PDB entry 6QMQ | X-ray diffraction, 2.50 A resolution | chains B and C of the 3 polymer chains in the assembly

# Chain B
Name: Nuclear transcription factor Y subunit beta
Organism: Homo sapiens
UniProt: P25208 (NFYB_HUMAN); numbering as in UniProt (aligned over 51-143)
Sequence (95 residues; row label = number of the first residue in the row):
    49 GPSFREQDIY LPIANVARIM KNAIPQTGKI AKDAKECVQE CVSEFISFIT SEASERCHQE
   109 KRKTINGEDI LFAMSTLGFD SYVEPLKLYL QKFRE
Not modelled in the structure: 49-56
Sequence notes: expression tag (49-50)
Bound ions: Na+: Glu-108 (shared with 1 residue of chain A; Asp-109(C), Asp-112(C) of chain C)
Swiss-Prot annotation at these positions:
  - DNA-binding region: Leu-59 to Ala-65
  - region: Val-86 to Ile-97 (Subunit association domain (SAD))
  - cross-link: Lys-140 (Glycyl lysine isopeptide (Lys-Gly) (interchain with G-Cter in ubiquitin))

# Chain C
Name: Nuclear transcription factor Y subunit gamma
Organism: Homo sapiens
UniProt: Q13952 (NFYC_HUMAN); residue numbers follow UniProt; this construct covers 27-120
Sequence (96 residues; row label = number of the first residue in the row):
    25 GPMEEIRNLT VKDFRVQELP LARIKKIMKL DEDVKMISAE APVLFAKAAQ IFITELTLRA
    85 WIHTEDNKRR TLQRNDIAMA ITKFDQFDFL IDIVPR
Not modelled in the structure: 25-35, 120
Sequence notes: expression tag (25-26)
Bound ions: Na+: Asp-109, Asp-112 (shared with 1 residue of chain A; Glu-108(B) of chain B)

# Interface between chain B and chain C
Pairs across the interface - 106 pairs, chain B then chain C:
  Ile-57(B) with Arg-47(C); Ile-51(C), hydrophobic
  Tyr-58(B) with Arg-47(C), hydrogen bond (backbone-side chain)
  Leu-59(B) with Leu-43(C), hydrophobic; Arg-47(C); Ile-48(C), hydrophobic
  Pro-60(B) with Pro-44(C); Arg-47(C)
  Asn-63(B) with Glu-42(C); Leu-43(C); Pro-44(C)
  Arg-66(B) with Arg-39(C); Glu-42(C), salt bridge
  Ile-67(B) with Gln-74(C); Ile-77(C), hydrophobic; Thr-78(C)
  Met-68(B) with Ile-77(C), hydrophobic; Thr-81(C)
  Ala-71(B) with Thr-78(C); Thr-81(C); Leu-82(C)
  Ile-72(B) with Trp-85(C), hydrophobic
  Pro-73(B) with Trp-85(C)
  Gly-76(B) with Trp-85(C); Arg-94(C)
  Lys-77(B) with Arg-94(C), hydrogen bond (backbone-backbone); Thr-95(C); Leu-96(C), hydrogen bond (backbone-backbone)
  Ile-78(B) with Leu-96(C)
  Ala-79(B) with Thr-95(C); Leu-96(C), hydrogen bond (backbone-backbone)
  Asp-81(B) with Arg-98(C)
  Ala-82(B) with Leu-96(C); Gln-97(C); Arg-98(C); Ile-101(C)
  Cys-85(B) with Arg-98(C); Ile-101(C), hydrophobic; Val-118(C), hydrophobic
  Val-86(B) with Ile-77(C), hydrophobic; Ile-101(C), hydrophobic
  Glu-88(B) with Ile-117(C)
  Cys-89(B) with Phe-76(C); Leu-114(C), hydrophobic; Ile-117(C), hydrophobic; Val-118(C), hydrophobic
  Val-90(B) with Phe-76(C), hydrophobic; Ile-77(C), hydrophobic
  Ser-91(B) with Ile-51(C)
  Glu-92(B) with Phe-113(C); Ile-117(C)
  Phe-93(B) with Ala-72(C), hydrophobic; Phe-76(C), hydrophobic; Phe-113(C), hydrophobic
  Ile-94(B) with Ile-51(C), hydrophobic; Met-52(C), hydrophobic; Phe-69(C)
  Ser-95(B) with Ile-51(C); Asp-55(C)
  Phe-96(B) with Phe-113(C), hydrophobic
  Ile-97(B) with Phe-69(C), hydrophobic
  Thr-98(B) with Met-52(C); Asp-55(C); Val-58(C); Phe-69(C)
  Ser-99(B) with Asp-55(C), hydrogen bond (backbone-side chain)
  Ser-102(B) with Asp-55(C), hydrogen bond; Asp-57(C); Val-58(C)
  His-106(B) with Asp-57(C), salt bridge
  Lys-111(B) with Lys-59(C); Met-60(C), hydrogen bond (backbone-backbone)
  Thr-112(B) with Met-60(C); Ile-61(C); Ser-62(C)
  Ile-113(B) with Val-58(C), hydrophobic; Met-60(C), hydrogen bond (backbone-backbone); Ile-61(C); Ser-62(C), hydrogen bond (backbone-backbone)
  Asn-114(B) with Ser-62(C)
  Gly-115(B) with Ser-62(C); Glu-64(C), hydrogen bond (backbone-side chain); Leu-68(C)
  Glu-116(B) with Glu-64(C)
  Ile-118(B) with Phe-69(C), hydrophobic
  Met-122(B) with Ala-72(C), hydrophobic
  Gly-126(B) with Gln-110(C), hydrogen bond (backbone-side chain)
  Phe-127(B) with Gln-110(C); Phe-113(C), hydrophobic
  Tyr-130(B) with Ala-72(C); Ile-75(C); Phe-76(C); Gln-110(C)
  Leu-134(B) with Leu-68(C); Lys-71(C); Ala-72(C); Ile-75(C), hydrophobic
  Tyr-137(B) with Asp-37(C); Val-40(C); Gln-41(C), hydrogen bond; Val-67(C), hydrophobic; Lys-71(C)
  Leu-138(B) with Glu-64(C)
  Lys-140(B) with Asp-37(C)
  Phe-141(B) with Val-67(C), hydrophobic
  Arg-142(B) with Glu-64(C), salt bridge
Interface residues without a listed pair, chain B (56 interface residues in all): Val-64, Asn-70, Thr-75, Arg-110, Leu-119, Pro-133
Interface residues without a listed pair, chain C (49 interface residues in all): Lys-50, Leu-54, Ala-65, Ala-73, Leu-80, Ile-105

# Overview
56 residues of chain B face 49 of chain C across their interface; the contacts include 12 hydrogen bonds and 3
salt bridges. Polar contacts include Arg-66(B)/Glu-42(C), His-106(B)/Asp-57(C) and Arg-142(B)/Glu-64(C).
Glu-108(B), Asp-109(C) and Asp-112(C) coordinate Na+. From UniProt: a DNA-binding region on chain B.
Chain B is Nuclear transcription factor Y subunit beta and chain C is Nuclear transcription factor Y subunit
gamma, both from Homo sapiens; the structure, NF-YB/C Heterodimer in Complex with NF-YA-derived Peptide
Stabilized with C8-Hydrocarbon Linker, was determined by X-ray diffraction, deposited together with 6QMP and
6QMS.
